PDB entry 6F9D | electron microscopy, 13.30 A resolution (very low resolution: no residue pairs are listed; an interface is given only as per-side residue counts) | chains C and E of the 12 polymer chains in the assembly

# Chain C (and E)
Name: Glycoprotein
Source organism: Rift valley fever virus
Notes: chain E of this document is another copy of the same molecule, construct and numbering; everything in this record applies to it too
UniProtKB: A2T085 (A2T085_RVFV); residue numbers follow UniProt; this construct covers 154-469
Sequence (316 residues; numbered 154 to 469; the number before each row is that of its first residue):
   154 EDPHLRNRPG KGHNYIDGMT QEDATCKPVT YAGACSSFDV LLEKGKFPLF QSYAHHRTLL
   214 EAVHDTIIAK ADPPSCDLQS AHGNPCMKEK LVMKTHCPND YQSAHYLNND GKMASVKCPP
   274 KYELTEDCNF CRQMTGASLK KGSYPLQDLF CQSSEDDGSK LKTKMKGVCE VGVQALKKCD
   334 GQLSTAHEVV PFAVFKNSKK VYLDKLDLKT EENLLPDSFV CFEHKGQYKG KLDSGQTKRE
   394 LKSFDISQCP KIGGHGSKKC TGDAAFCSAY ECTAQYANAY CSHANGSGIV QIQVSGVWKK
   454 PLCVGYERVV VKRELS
Unresolved in the structure: 288-289, 380-392
What the authors report for this chain:
  - post-translational modification sites: Asn438 (proposed by the authors, not directly observed)

# Chain C / chain E interface
At this resolution (13 A) residue pairs are not listed: 8 residues of chain C and 8 of chain E lie at the interface.

# Overview
The chain C/chain E interface involves 8 residues from each chain. From the paper: a modification site at
Asn438(C).
Both chains are Glycoprotein (Rift valley fever virus). Entry 6F9D (Model of the Rift Valley fever virus
glycoprotein hexamer type 2) was determined by electron microscopy (same publication as 6F8P, 6F9B, 6F9C, 6F9E
and 6F9F).
